4KI0 - chains A and B of the 5 polymer chains in the assembly; structure by X-ray diffraction, 2.38 A resolution.

Chain A (and B):
Protein: ABC transporter related protein
Organism: Escherichia coli
Notes: chain B of this document is another copy of the same molecule, construct and numbering; everything in this record applies to it too
UniProt: C9QV42 (C9QV42_ECOD1); residues 1-371 here = UniProt positions 1-371
Sequence (381 residues; each row starts with the number of its first residue):
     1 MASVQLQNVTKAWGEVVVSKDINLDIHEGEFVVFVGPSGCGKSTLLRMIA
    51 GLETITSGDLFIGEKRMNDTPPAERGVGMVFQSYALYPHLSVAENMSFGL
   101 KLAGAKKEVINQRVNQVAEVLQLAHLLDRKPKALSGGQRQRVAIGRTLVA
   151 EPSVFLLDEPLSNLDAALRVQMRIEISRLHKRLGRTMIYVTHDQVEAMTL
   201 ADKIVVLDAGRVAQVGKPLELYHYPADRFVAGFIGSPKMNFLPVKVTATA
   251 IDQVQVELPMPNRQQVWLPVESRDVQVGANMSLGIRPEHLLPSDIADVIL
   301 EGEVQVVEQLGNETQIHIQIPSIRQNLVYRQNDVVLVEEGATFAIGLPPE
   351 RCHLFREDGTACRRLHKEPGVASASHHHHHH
Not modelled in the structure: 1, 373-381
Sequence notes: expression tag (372-381)
Ion coordination: Mg2+: Ser43, Gln82 (together with AMP-PNP)
Ligand contacts:
  - AMP-PNP (ANP; phosphoaminophosphonic acid-adenylate ester): Trp13, Val18, Pro37, Ser38, Gly39, Cys40, Gly41, Lys42, Ser43, Thr44, Gln82, Glu159, His192
  - AMP-PNP: Leu126, Arg129, Ala133, Leu134, Ser135, Gly136, Gly137, Gln138, Asn163

How chain A and chain B interact:
Pairs across the interface (65):
  Pro37(A) - Asp165(B)
  Ser38(A) - Ser135(B)
  Ser38(A) - Gly137(B)
  Ser38(A) - Gln138(B)
  Ser38(A) - Arg141(B)  hydrogen bond
  Ser38(A) - Asp165(B)  hydrogen bond (backbone-side chain)
  Gly39(A) - Ser135(B)
  Gly39(A) - Gln138(B)
  Gln82(A) - Gly136(B)
  Gln82(A) - Asn163(B)
  Ser135(A) - Ser38(B)
  Gly136(A) - Gln82(B)
  Gly137(A) - Ser38(B)
  Gln138(A) - Ser38(B)
  Gln138(A) - Gly39(B)
  Arg141(A) - Ser38(B)  hydrogen bond
  Glu159(A) - Asn163(B)  hydrogen bond
  Ser162(A) - Ser162(B)
  Ser162(A) - Asn163(B)  hydrogen bond
  Asn163(A) - Ser38(B)
  Asn163(A) - Gln82(B)
  Asn163(A) - Glu159(B)  hydrogen bond
  Asn163(A) - Ser162(B)
  Asn163(A) - Asn163(B)
  Asn163(A) - His192(B)
  Leu164(A) - His192(B)
  Asp165(A) - Pro37(B)
  Asp165(A) - Ser38(B)  hydrogen bond (side chain-backbone)
  Asp165(A) - His192(B)
  Asp165(A) - Phe233(B)
  Ala166(A) - Ser236(B)
  Arg169(A) - His192(B)  hydrogen bond (side chain-backbone)
  Arg173(A) - Glu308(B)  salt bridge
  His192(A) - Asn163(B)
  His192(A) - Leu164(B)
  His192(A) - Asp165(B)
  Met198(A) - Gln309(B)
  Met198(A) - Leu310(B)
  Thr199(A) - Glu308(B)
  Thr199(A) - Leu310(B)
  Leu219(A) - Gln309(B)
  Tyr222(A) - Gly311(B)  hydrogen bond (side chain-backbone)
  Tyr222(A) - Asn312(B)  hydrogen bond (side chain-backbone)
  His223(A) - Val334(B)
  Ser236(A) - Ala166(B)
  Glu288(A) - Asn312(B)
  Glu308(A) - Arg173(B)  salt bridge
  Glu308(A) - Thr199(B)
  Gln309(A) - Met198(B)
  Gln309(A) - Leu219(B)
  Leu310(A) - Met198(B)
  Leu310(A) - Thr199(B)
  Gly311(A) - Leu219(B)
  Gly311(A) - Tyr222(B)
  Asn312(A) - Tyr222(B)  hydrogen bond (backbone-side chain)
  Asn312(A) - Glu288(B)
  Arg330(A) - Asn312(B)
  Asp333(A) - Arg351(B)  salt bridge
  Val334(A) - His223(B)
  Val334(A) - Pro369(B)
  Leu336(A) - Gly370(B)
  Arg351(A) - Asp333(B)  salt bridge
  Pro369(A) - Val334(B)
  Pro369(A) - Leu336(B)  hydrophobic
  Gly370(A) - Leu336(B)
Interface residues without a listed pair, chain A (44 interface residues in all): Val16, Gly36, Leu168, Ile174, Gln194, Val195, Phe233
Interface residues without a listed pair, chain B (44 interface residues in all): Gly36, Arg129, Leu168, Arg169, Ile174, Gln194, Val195, Arg330

Summary:
The chain A/chain B interface involves 44 residues from each chain; the contacts include 11 hydrogen bonds and
4 salt bridges. Among the polar pairs are Arg173(A)-Glu308(B), Asp333(A)-Arg351(B) and Ser38(A)-Arg141(B).
Ligands of chain A: AMP-PNP. Ser43(A) and Gln82(A) coordinate Mg2+.
Chain A and chain B are both ABC transporter related protein (Escherichia coli); the structure, Crystal
structure of the maltose-binding protein/maltose transporter complex in an outward-facing conformation bound
to maltohexaose, was determined by X-ray diffraction together with 4KHZ from the same study.
